1AR6 - chains 2 and 3 of the 5 polymer chains in the assembly; structure by X-ray diffraction, 2.90 A resolution.

[Chain 2]
Molecule: P1/mahoney poliovirus
From: Human poliovirus 1
Notes: fragment: virus protomer; engineered mutation(s): CHAIN 1, P95S, V160I
Reference sequence: P03300 (POLH_POL1M); residues 1-272 here correspond to UniProt positions 69-340 (UniProt number = residue number + 68)
Chain sequence (272 residues; each row starts with the number of its first residue):
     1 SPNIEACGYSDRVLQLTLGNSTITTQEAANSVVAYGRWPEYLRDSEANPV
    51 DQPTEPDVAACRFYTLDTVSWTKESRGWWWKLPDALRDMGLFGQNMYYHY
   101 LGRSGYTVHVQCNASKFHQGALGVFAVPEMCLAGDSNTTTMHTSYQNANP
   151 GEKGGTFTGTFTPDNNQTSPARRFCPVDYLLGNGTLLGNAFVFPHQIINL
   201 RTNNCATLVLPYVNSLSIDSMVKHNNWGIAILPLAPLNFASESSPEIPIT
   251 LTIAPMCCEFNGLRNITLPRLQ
Not modelled in the structure: 1-4

[Chain 3]
Molecule: P1/mahoney poliovirus
From: Human poliovirus 1
Notes: fragment: virus protomer; engineered mutation(s): CHAIN 1, P95S, V160I
Reference sequence: P03300 (POLH_POL1M); residues 1-238 here correspond to UniProt positions 341-578 (UniProt number = residue number + 340)
Chain sequence (238 residues; numbered 1 to 238; the number before each row is that of its first residue):
     1 GLPVMNTPGSNQYLTADNFQSPCALPEFDVTPPIDIPGEVKNMMELAEID
    51 TMIPFDLSATKKNTMEMYRVRLSDKPHTDDPILCLSLSPASDPRLSHTML
   101 GEILNYYTHWAGSLKFTFLFCGSMMATGKLLVSYAPPGADPPKKRKEAML
   151 GTHVIWDIGLQSSCTMVVPWISNTTYRQTIDDSFTEGGYISVFYQTRIVV
   201 PLSTPREMDILGFVSACNDFSVRLLRDTTHIEQKALAQ
Not modelled in the structure: 236-238
Construct notes: conflict S123 (Phe463 in P03300)

[Chain 2 / chain 3 interface]
Pairs across the interface (71):
  Y35(2) - G38(3)
  R37(2) - D35(3)  salt bridge
  R37(2) - P37(3)
  R43(2) - D35(3)  salt bridge
  E46(2) - I34(3)
  E46(2) - D35(3)  hydrogen bond (side chain-backbone)
  K116(2) - S123(3)
  K116(2) - M124(3)  hydrogen bond (backbone-backbone)
  K116(2) - M125(3)  hydrogen bond (backbone-backbone)
  F117(2) - S123(3)
  F117(2) - M125(3)  hydrophobic
  F117(2) - S203(3)
  F117(2) - T204(3)
  F117(2) - P205(3)
  H118(2) - S123(3)
  Q119(2) - C121(3)
  Q119(2) - G122(3)
  Q119(2) - S123(3)  hydrogen bond (side chain-backbone)
  Q119(2) - P205(3)
  Q119(2) - E207(3)  hydrogen bond (side chain-backbone)
  Q119(2) - M208(3)
  G120(2) - C121(3)
  D178(2) - M65(3)
  Y179(2) - N63(3)
  Y179(2) - T64(3)
  Y179(2) - M65(3)  hydrophobic
  L186(2) - Y68(3)
  L186(2) - H97(3)
  L187(2) - M52(3)  hydrophobic
  L187(2) - M65(3)  hydrophobic
  L187(2) - Y68(3)
  G188(2) - T51(3)
  G188(2) - M52(3)  hydrogen bond (backbone-backbone)
  G188(2) - Y68(3)  hydrogen bond (backbone-side chain)
  N189(2) - T51(3)  hydrogen bond
  N189(2) - H97(3)  hydrogen bond (side chain-backbone)
  N189(2) - T98(3)
  N189(2) - M99(3)  hydrogen bond (side chain-backbone)
  F191(2) - I49(3)
  F191(2) - D50(3)
  F191(2) - M52(3)  hydrophobic
  F191(2) - F213(3)  hydrophobic
  V192(2) - I49(3)  hydrophobic
  V192(2) - T51(3)
  V192(2) - M99(3)  hydrophobic
  N199(2) - L119(3)
  N199(2) - F120(3)  hydrogen bond (side chain-backbone)
  N199(2) - C121(3)
  R201(2) - F120(3)
  R201(2) - G122(3)
  R201(2) - S123(3)  hydrogen bond (side chain-backbone)
  R201(2) - M124(3)
  R201(2) - A126(3)  hydrogen bond (side chain-backbone)
  R201(2) - I158(3)
  R201(2) - G159(3)  hydrogen bond (side chain-backbone)
  T202(2) - S162(3)
  Y212(2) - P37(3)
  V213(2) - P37(3)  hydrophobic
  N214(2) - I36(3)
  L216(2) - I34(3)
  S217(2) - I34(3)
  P233(2) - R69(3)  hydrogen bond (backbone-side chain)
  L234(2) - M52(3)  hydrophobic
  L234(2) - R69(3)  hydrogen bond (backbone-side chain)
  L234(2) - L211(3)  hydrophobic
  A235(2) - C121(3)  hydrophobic
  P236(2) - R69(3)
  P236(2) - D209(3)
  A240(2) - S203(3)
  A240(2) - T204(3)
  A240(2) - P205(3)
Interface residues without a listed pair, chain 2 (38 interface residues in all): R12, R76, A121, I197, P211, S215, N238, F239
Interface residues without a listed pair, chain 3 (40 interface residues in all): M67, L160, P201, L202

[Overview]
38 residues of chain 2 face 40 of chain 3 across their interface; the contacts include 16 hydrogen bonds and 2
salt bridges. Polar pairs include R37(2)-D35(3), R43(2)-D35(3) and E46(2)-D35(3).
Here chain 2 is P1/mahoney poliovirus and chain 3 is P1/mahoney poliovirus, both from Human poliovirus 1.
Entry 1AR6 (P1/mahoney poliovirus, double mutant V1160I +P1095S) was determined by X-ray diffraction (same
publication as 1AR7, 1AR8, 1AR9, 1ASJ and 1AL2).
